8YQZ - chains A and D of the 10 polymer chains in the assembly; structure by electron microscopy, 2.78 A resolution.

== Chain A ==
Protein: DNA-directed RNA polymerase subunit
From: African swine fever virus
Notes: EC 2.7.7.6
UniProtKB: A0A3S7XUW7 (A0A3S7XUW7_ASF); residue numbers follow UniProt; this construct covers 1-1450
Sequence (1450 residues; row label = number of the first residue in the row):
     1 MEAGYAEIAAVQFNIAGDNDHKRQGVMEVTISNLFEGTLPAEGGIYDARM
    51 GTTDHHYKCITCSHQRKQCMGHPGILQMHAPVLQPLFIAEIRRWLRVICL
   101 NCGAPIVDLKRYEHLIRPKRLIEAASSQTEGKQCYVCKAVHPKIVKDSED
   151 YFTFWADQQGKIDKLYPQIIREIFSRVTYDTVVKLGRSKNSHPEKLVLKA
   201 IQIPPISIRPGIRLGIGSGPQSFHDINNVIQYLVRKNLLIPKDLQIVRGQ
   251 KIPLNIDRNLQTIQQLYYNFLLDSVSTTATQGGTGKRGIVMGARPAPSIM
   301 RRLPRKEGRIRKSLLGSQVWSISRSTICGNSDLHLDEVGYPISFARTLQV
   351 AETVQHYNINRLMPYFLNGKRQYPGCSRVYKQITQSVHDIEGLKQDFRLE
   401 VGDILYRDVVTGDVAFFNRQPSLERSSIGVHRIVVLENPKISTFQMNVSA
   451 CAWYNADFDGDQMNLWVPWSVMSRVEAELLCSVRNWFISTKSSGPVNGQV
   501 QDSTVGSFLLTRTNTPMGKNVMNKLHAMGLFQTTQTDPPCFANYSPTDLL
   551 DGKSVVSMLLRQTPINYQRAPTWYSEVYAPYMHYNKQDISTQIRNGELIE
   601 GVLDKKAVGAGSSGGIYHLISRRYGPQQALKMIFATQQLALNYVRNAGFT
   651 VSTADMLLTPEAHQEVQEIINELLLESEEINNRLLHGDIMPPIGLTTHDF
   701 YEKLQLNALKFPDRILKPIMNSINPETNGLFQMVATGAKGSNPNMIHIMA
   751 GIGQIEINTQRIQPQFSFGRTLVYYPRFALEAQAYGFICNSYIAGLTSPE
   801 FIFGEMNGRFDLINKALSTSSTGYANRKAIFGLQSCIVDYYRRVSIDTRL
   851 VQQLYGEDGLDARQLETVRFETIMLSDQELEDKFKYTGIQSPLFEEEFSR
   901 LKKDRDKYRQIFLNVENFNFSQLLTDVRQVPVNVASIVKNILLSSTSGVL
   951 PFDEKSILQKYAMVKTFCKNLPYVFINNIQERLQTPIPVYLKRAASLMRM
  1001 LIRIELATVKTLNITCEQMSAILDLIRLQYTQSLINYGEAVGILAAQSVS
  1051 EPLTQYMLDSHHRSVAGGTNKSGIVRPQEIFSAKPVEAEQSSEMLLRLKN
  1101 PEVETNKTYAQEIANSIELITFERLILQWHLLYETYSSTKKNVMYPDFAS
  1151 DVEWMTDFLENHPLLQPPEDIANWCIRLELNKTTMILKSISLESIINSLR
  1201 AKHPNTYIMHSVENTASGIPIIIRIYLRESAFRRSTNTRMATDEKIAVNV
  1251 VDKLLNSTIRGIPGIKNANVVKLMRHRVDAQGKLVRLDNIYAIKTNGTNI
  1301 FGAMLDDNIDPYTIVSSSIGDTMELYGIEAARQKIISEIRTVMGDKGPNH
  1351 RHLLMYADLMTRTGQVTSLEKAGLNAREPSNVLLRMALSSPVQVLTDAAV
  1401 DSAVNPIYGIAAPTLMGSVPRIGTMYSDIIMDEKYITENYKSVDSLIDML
Not modelled in the structure: 1, 213-223, 276-296, 1057-1072, 1133-1142, 1213-1220, 1443-1450
Metal / ion sites: Zn2+: Cys-59, Cys-62, Cys-69, His-72; Mg2+: Asp-457, Asp-459, Asp-461
What the authors report for this chain:
  - binding site for the 8-nt DNA strand: Arg-305, Lys-306

== Chain D ==
Protein: DNA-directed RNA polymerase RPB5 homolog
From: African swine fever virus
UniProtKB: A0A0A1E0C1 (A0A0A1E0C1_ASF); residues 1-205 here = UniProt positions 1-205
Sequence (205 residues; numbered 1 to 205; the number before each row is that of its first residue):
     1 MAMQKLFTYIYEFIEYRKMVLLEEKVPYDKFVQMVLNTGFFRINAETLNH
    51 GIVSVFIFGANGKYVHHGGDMRTLLTNTLNEKKHYEELILIVDKPVLSKK
   101 NILDIIVEQRAANPTIVINIYPYHLFCINIPKVSAIPKHKLITQEEAQEF
   151 LGREYLQPQDLMQISASDPPVVWLGGRPGDFVQIERPSETAMHAVVIRFI
   201 TKSKI

== How chain A and chain D interact ==
Pairs across the interface - 84 pairs, chain A then chain D:
  Tyr-841(A) / Arg-153(D)  hydrogen bond (side chain-backbone)
  Tyr-841(A) / Glu-154(D)
  Tyr-841(A) / Tyr-155(D)
  Arg-843(A) / Glu-154(D)  salt bridge
  Arg-843(A) / Leu-156(D)
  Thr-848(A) / Asp-160(D)
  Arg-849(A) / Asp-160(D)
  Leu-850(A) / Leu-156(D)  hydrophobic
  Leu-850(A) / Asp-160(D)  hydrogen bond (backbone-backbone)
  Leu-850(A) / Met-162(D)  hydrophobic
  Val-851(A) / Met-162(D)
  Gln-853(A) / Phe-150(D)
  Gln-853(A) / Glu-154(D)
  Gly-856(A) / Thr-190(D)  hydrogen bond (backbone-side chain)
  Glu-857(A) / Arg-186(D)  salt bridge
  Glu-857(A) / Ser-188(D)  hydrogen bond
  Glu-857(A) / Thr-190(D)  hydrogen bond
  Glu-857(A) / Ala-191(D)
  Glu-857(A) / Ala-194(D)
  Asp-858(A) / Thr-190(D)
  Ile-911(A) / Met-192(D)
  Ile-911(A) / His-193(D)
  Phe-912(A) / Ser-188(D)
  Phe-912(A) / Met-192(D)  hydrophobic
  Asn-914(A) / Ser-134(D)
  Phe-918(A) / Ala-135(D)  hydrophobic
  Gln-922(A) / Glu-189(D)
  Arg-928(A) / Glu-189(D)  hydrogen bond (side chain-backbone)
  Pro-988(A) / Arg-153(D)
  Tyr-990(A) / Arg-153(D)
  Tyr-990(A) / Glu-154(D)  hydrogen bond
  Tyr-990(A) / Val-195(D)
  Arg-993(A) / Glu-185(D)  salt bridge
  Arg-993(A) / Ala-191(D)
  Arg-993(A) / His-193(D)
  Arg-993(A) / Val-195(D)
  Ser-996(A) / His-193(D)  hydrogen bond
  Leu-997(A) / Thr-190(D)
  Leu-997(A) / Met-192(D)  hydrophobic
  Met-1000(A) / Met-192(D)  hydrophobic
  Phe-1301(A) / His-124(D)
  Phe-1301(A) / Cys-127(D)  hydrophobic
  Met-1304(A) / Lys-5(D)
  Met-1304(A) / Ile-128(D)  hydrophobic
  Leu-1305(A) / Met-1(D)  hydrophobic
  Leu-1305(A) / Ala-2(D)  hydrophobic
  Leu-1305(A) / Lys-5(D)
  Pro-1311(A) / Ile-128(D)
  Tyr-1312(A) / Ile-128(D)  hydrophobic
  Tyr-1312(A) / Asn-129(D)
  Tyr-1312(A) / Lys-132(D)
  Tyr-1312(A) / Ser-134(D)  hydrogen bond (backbone-side chain)
  Glu-1324(A) / Lys-94(D)  salt bridge
  Glu-1324(A) / His-124(D)  salt bridge
  Leu-1325(A) / His-124(D)
  Leu-1325(A) / Pro-169(D)
  Tyr-1326(A) / Val-133(D)  hydrophobic
  Tyr-1326(A) / Ile-136(D)
  Tyr-1326(A) / Pro-169(D)
  Tyr-1326(A) / Pro-170(D)
  Gly-1327(A) / Asp-168(D)
  Gly-1327(A) / Pro-169(D)
  Ile-1328(A) / Ile-164(D)  hydrophobic
  Ile-1328(A) / Asp-168(D)  hydrogen bond (backbone-side chain)
  Glu-1329(A) / Pro-137(D)
  Glu-1329(A) / His-139(D)
  Glu-1329(A) / Ile-184(D)
  Glu-1329(A) / Arg-186(D)  salt bridge
  Glu-1329(A) / Arg-198(D)  salt bridge
  Ala-1330(A) / Ala-135(D)
  Arg-1332(A) / Arg-186(D)
  Gln-1333(A) / Pro-187(D)  hydrogen bond (side chain-backbone)
  Arg-1340(A) / Glu-189(D)  salt bridge
  His-1350(A) / Glu-189(D)
  His-1350(A) / Thr-190(D)
  Asp-1358(A) / Arg-186(D)  salt bridge
  Thr-1361(A) / Arg-198(D)  hydrogen bond (backbone-side chain)
  Arg-1362(A) / Asp-160(D)  hydrogen bond (side chain-backbone)
  Arg-1362(A) / Leu-161(D)  hydrogen bond (side chain-backbone)
  Arg-1362(A) / Met-162(D)
  Arg-1362(A) / Gln-163(D)  hydrogen bond (backbone-backbone)
  Thr-1363(A) / Gln-163(D)
  Gly-1364(A) / Gln-163(D)  hydrogen bond (backbone-backbone)
  Gly-1364(A) / Arg-198(D)
Other interface residues (no listed pair), chain A (56 interface residues in all): Gln-852, Lys-907, Tyr-908, Val-915, Asn-917, Ile-976, Val-989, Asp-1307, Thr-1313, Met-1323, Arg-1351, Leu-1354, Gln-1365
Other interface residues (no listed pair), chain D (47 interface residues in all): Tyr-9, Tyr-123, Ile-130, Gln-159, Ser-165, Val-196

== Overview ==
Chain A and chain D form an interface of 56 and 47 residues respectively, with 16 hydrogen bonds and 9 salt
bridges. Among the polar pairs are Arg-843(A)/Glu-154(D), Glu-857(A)/Arg-186(D) and Arg-993(A)/Glu-185(D).
Cys-59(A), Cys-62(A), Cys-69(A) and His-72(A) form the Zn2+ site. From the paper: a binding site for the 8-nt
DNA strand at Arg-305(A) and Lys-306(A).
Here chain A is DNA-directed RNA polymerase subunit and chain D is DNA-directed RNA polymerase RPB5 homolog,
both from African swine fever virus. Entry 8YQZ (African swine fever virus RNA Polymerase--DNA complex) was
determined by electron microscopy together with 8YQT, 8YQU, 8YQV, 8YQW, 8YQX and 8YQY from the same study.
